5C0F - chains A and B of the 3 polymer chains in the assembly; structure by X-ray diffraction, 1.46 A resolution.

# Chain A
Protein: HLA class I histocompatibility antigen, A-2 alpha chain
Organism: Homo sapiens
Reference sequence: P01892 (1A02_HUMAN); residues 1-276 here correspond to UniProt positions 25-300 (UniProt number = residue number + 24)
Amino-acid sequence (277 residues; row label = number of the first residue in the row; numbering starts at 0):
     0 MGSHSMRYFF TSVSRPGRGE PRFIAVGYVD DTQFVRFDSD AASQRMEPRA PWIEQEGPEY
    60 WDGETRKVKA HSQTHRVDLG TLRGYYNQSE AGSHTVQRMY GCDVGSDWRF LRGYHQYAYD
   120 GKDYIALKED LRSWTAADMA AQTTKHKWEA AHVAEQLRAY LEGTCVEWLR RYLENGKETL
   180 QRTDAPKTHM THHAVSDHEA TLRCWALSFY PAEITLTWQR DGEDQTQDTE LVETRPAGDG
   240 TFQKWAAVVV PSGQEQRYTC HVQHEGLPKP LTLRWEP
Disulfide bonds: Cys-101/Cys-164, Cys-203/Cys-259
Differences from the reference sequence: initiating methionine (0)

# Chain B
Protein: Beta-2-microglobulin
Organism: Homo sapiens
Reference sequence: P61769 (B2MG_HUMAN); residues 1-99 here correspond to UniProt positions 21-119 (UniProt number = residue number + 20)
Amino-acid sequence (100 residues; numbered 0 to 99; the number before each row is that of its first residue; numbering starts at 0):
     0 MIQRTPKIQV YSRHPAENGK SNFLNCYVSG FHPSDIEVDL LKNGERIEKV EHSDLSFSKD
    60 WSFYLLYYTE FTPTEKDEYA CRVNHVTLSQ PKIVKWDRDM
Disulfide bonds: Cys-25/Cys-80
Differences from the reference sequence: initiating methionine (0)
Curated features (UniProtKB/Swiss-Prot):
  - modified residue: Gln-2 (Pyrrolidone carboxylic acid)
  - glycosylation: Ile-1 (N-linked (Glc) (glycation) isoleucine), Lys-19 (N-linked (Glc) (glycation) lysine), Lys-41 (N-linked (Glc) (glycation) lysine), Lys-48 (N-linked (Glc) (glycation) lysine), Lys-58 (N-linked (Glc) (glycation) lysine), Lys-91 (N-linked (Glc) (glycation) lysine), Lys-94 (N-linked (Glc) (glycation) lysine)

# Chain A / chain B interface
Pairs across the interface (60):
  Phe-8(A) with Ser-55(B); Phe-56(B)
  Phe-9(A) with Phe-56(B)
  Thr-10(A) with Leu-54(B); Phe-56(B); Phe-62(B)
  Val-12(A) with Ser-33(B)
  Arg-14(A) with Asp-34(B), salt bridge
  Ile-23(A) with Leu-54(B)
  Val-25(A) with Asp-53(B); Leu-54(B); Ser-55(B)
  Tyr-27(A) with Ser-55(B); Tyr-63(B)
  Gln-32(A) with Asp-53(B), hydrogen bond
  Arg-35(A) with Asp-53(B), salt bridge
  Arg-48(A) with Asp-53(B), salt bridge
  Gln-96(A) with His-31(B), hydrogen bond; Phe-56(B); Trp-60(B), hydrogen bond (side chain-backbone); Phe-62(B)
  Arg-97(A) with Phe-56(B)
  Gln-115(A) with Trp-60(B)
  Tyr-116(A) with Trp-60(B)
  Ala-117(A) with Trp-60(B), hydrophobic
  Asp-119(A) with Met-0(B); Ile-1(B); His-31(B)
  Gly-120(A) with Ile-1(B); Arg-3(B), hydrogen bond (backbone-side chain); His-31(B); Trp-60(B)
  Lys-121(A) with Met-0(B), hydrogen bond; Ile-1(B)
  Asp-122(A) with Trp-60(B), hydrogen bond
  His-192(A) with Asp-98(B)
  Arg-202(A) with Asp-98(B), hydrogen bond (side chain-backbone); Met-99(B)
  Trp-204(A) with Asp-98(B); Met-99(B)
  Val-231(A) with Gln-8(B)
  Glu-232(A) with Lys-6(B), salt bridge; Gln-8(B), hydrogen bond (backbone-side chain); Tyr-26(B); Ser-28(B), hydrogen bond
  Arg-234(A) with Gln-8(B), hydrogen bond; Tyr-10(B); Met-99(B), hydrogen bond (side chain-backbone)
  Pro-235(A) with Tyr-10(B), hydrogen bond (backbone-side chain); Asn-24(B); Tyr-26(B)
  Ala-236(A) with Arg-12(B), hydrogen bond (backbone-side chain); Asn-24(B)
  Gly-237(A) with Arg-12(B), hydrogen bond (backbone-side chain); Leu-65(B)
  Asp-238(A) with Arg-12(B)
  Gln-242(A) with Tyr-10(B); Ser-11(B), hydrogen bond (side chain-backbone); Arg-12(B), hydrogen bond (side chain-backbone)
  Trp-244(A) with Met-99(B), hydrogen bond (side chain-backbone)
Also at the interface, not in a pair above, chain A (35 interface residues in all): Thr-94, Met-98, Thr-233
Also at the interface, not in a pair above, chain B (26 interface residues in all): His-13, Asp-59

# Overview
The interface between chain A and chain B involves 35 residues on one side and 26 on the other, with 17
hydrogen bonds and 4 salt bridges. Polar pairs include Arg-14(A)/Asp-34(B), Arg-35(A)/Asp-53(B) and
Arg-48(A)/Asp-53(B).
Chain A is HLA class I histocompatibility antigen, A-2 alpha chain and chain B is Beta-2-microglobulin, both
from Homo sapiens; the structure, HLA-A02 carrying RQWGPDPAAV, was determined by X-ray diffraction, deposited
together with 5C07, 5C08, 5C09, 5C0A, 5C0B, 5C0C and 6 further entries.
